Entry 5V04 (X-ray diffraction, 2.65 A resolution); this record covers chains Z and B of the 3 polymer chains in the assembly.

[Chain Z]
Name: Exonuclease 1
Organism: Homo sapiens
Notes: EC 3.1.-.-
UniProtKB: Q9UQ84 (EXO1_HUMAN); residue numbers follow UniProt; this construct covers 1-352
Chain sequence (358 residues; each row starts with the number of its first residue):
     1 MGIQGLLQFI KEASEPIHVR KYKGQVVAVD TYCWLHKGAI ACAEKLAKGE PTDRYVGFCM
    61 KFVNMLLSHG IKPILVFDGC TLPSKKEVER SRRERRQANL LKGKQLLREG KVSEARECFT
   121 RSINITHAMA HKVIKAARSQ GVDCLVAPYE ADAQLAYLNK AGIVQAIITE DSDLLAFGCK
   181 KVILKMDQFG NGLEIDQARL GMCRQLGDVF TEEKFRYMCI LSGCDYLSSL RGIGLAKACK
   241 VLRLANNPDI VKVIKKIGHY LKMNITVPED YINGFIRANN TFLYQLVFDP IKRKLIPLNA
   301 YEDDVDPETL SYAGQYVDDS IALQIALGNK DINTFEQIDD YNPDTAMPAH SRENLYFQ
Disordered / not traced: 1, 347-354, 358
Differences from the reference sequence: expression tag (353-358)
Swiss-Prot annotation at these positions:
  - binding site (Mg(2+)): Asp30, Asp78, Glu150, Asp152, Asp171, Asp173, Asp225, Asp270
  - natural variant: Glu109 (E109K: Abrogates exonuclease activity)
  - mutagenesis: Asp78 (D78A: Abrogates double-stranded DNA exonuclease activity and endonuclease activity against 5'-overhanging flap structures. Also reduces DNA-binding to 5'-overhanging flap structures), Asp173 (D173A: Abrogates double-stranded DNA exonuclease activity and endonuclease activity against 5'-overhanging flap structures. No effect on DNA-binding to 5'-overhanging flap structures), Asp225 (D225A: Abrogates double-stranded DNA exonuclease activity and endonuclease activity against 5'-overhanging flap structures. Also enhances DNA-binding to 5'-overhanging flap structures)
Metal / ion sites: Na+: Ser222, Ser229, Ile233 (shared with 1 residue of chain A)
Reported in the primary citation:
  - binding site for the 10-nt DNA strand (chain B): His36
  - contacts within the chain: Ile3-Asp173 (backbone contact)
  - mutagenesis - Y32A (20-fold), H36A (150-fold): decreased catalytic activity (citing earlier work)
  - catalytic residues: Asp30, Asp78, Asp152, Asp171, Asp173 (by similarity / conservation)

[Chain B]
Molecule: 10-nt DNA strand
Sequence (10 nucleotides; numbered 1 to 10; the number before each row is that of its first residue):
     1 TCGACTAGCG

[Chain Z / chain B interface]
Pairs across the interface - 13 pairs, chain Z then chain B:
  Leu7(Z) with DG3(B), phosphate contact; DA4(B), phosphate contact
  Tyr32(Z) with DT1(B), hydrogen bond to the sugar
  His36(Z) with DT1(B), base contact
  Arg92(Z) with DT1(B), salt bridge to the phosphate
  Arg96(Z) with DT1(B), salt bridge to the phosphate
  Arg121(Z) with DT1(B), base contact
  Glu170(Z) with DG3(B), sugar contact
  Asp171(Z) with DC2(B), phosphate contact; DG3(B), phosphate contact
  Ser172(Z) with DG3(B), phosphate contact
  Lys185(Z) with DG3(B), hydrogen bond to the phosphate; DA4(B), salt bridge to the phosphate
Also at the interface, not in a pair above, chain Z (13 interface residues in all): Gln8, Glu89, Thr120

[In short]
The interface between chain Z and chain B involves 13 residues on one side and 4 on the other, with 2 hydrogen
bonds and 3 salt bridges. Polar pairs include Tyr32(Z)-DT1(B), Lys185(Z)-DG3(B) and Arg92(Z)-DT1(B). From the
paper: catalytic residues Asp30(Z), Asp78(Z) and Asp152(Z) among others; Y32A and H36A of chain Z reduce
catalytic activity.
Chain Z is Exonuclease 1 (Homo sapiens) and chain B is a 10-nt DNA strand; the structure, Crystal structure of
human exonuclease 1 Exo1 (WT) in complex with 5' recessed-end DNA (rII), was determined by X-ray diffraction,
deposited together with 5UZV, 5V05, 5V06, 5V07, 5V08, 5V09 and 4 further entries.
